Entry 4P36 (X-ray diffraction, 1.18 A resolution); this record covers chain A.

== Chain A ==
Molecule: Protein DJ-1
Organism: Homo sapiens
Notes: EC 3.4.-.-
UniProtKB: Q99497 (PARK7_HUMAN); residue numbers follow UniProt; this construct covers 1-189
Chain sequence (189 residues; row label = number of the first residue in the row):
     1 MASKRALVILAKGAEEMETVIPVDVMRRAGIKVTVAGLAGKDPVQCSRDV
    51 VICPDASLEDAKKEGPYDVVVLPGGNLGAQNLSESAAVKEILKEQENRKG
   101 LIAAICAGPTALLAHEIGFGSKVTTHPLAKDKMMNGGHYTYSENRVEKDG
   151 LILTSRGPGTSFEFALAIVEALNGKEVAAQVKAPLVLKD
Unresolved in the structure: 1, 189
Modified / non-standard residues: Cys106 (S-hydroxycysteine; CSO)
Bound ions: Zn2+: Glu18, Cys106
Residues lining bound ligands: 2,5,8,11,14,17-hexaoxanonadecan-19-ol (P15): Asn76, Gln80, Ser83, Glu84, Ala114, Lys132
Swiss-Prot annotation at these positions:
  - active site: Cys106 (Nucleophile), His126
  - site: Asp149, Gly150 (Cleavage)
  - modified residue: Ala2 (N-acetylalanine), Tyr67 (Phosphotyrosine), Cys106 (Cysteine sulfinic acid (-SO2H)), Lys148 (N6-acetyllysine), Lys182 (N6-succinyllysine)
  - lipidation (S-palmitoyl cysteine): Cys46, Cys53, Cys106
  - cross-link: Lys130 (Glycyl lysine isopeptide (Lys-Gly) (interchain with G-Cter in SUMO))

== Summary ==
Chain A binds 2,5,8,11,14,17-hexaoxanonadecan-19-ol. Glu18 and Cys106 form the Zn2+ site. Curated annotation
(UniProt) lists active-site residues Cys106 and His126.
Chain A is Protein DJ-1 (Homo sapiens); the structure, Crystal structure of DJ-1 With Zn(II) bound (crystal
2), was determined by X-ray diffraction, deposited together with 4P2G, 4P34 and 4P35.
